Entry 6WN4 (X-ray diffraction, 2.80 A resolution); this record covers chains A and B of the 3 polymer chains in the assembly.

# Chain A
Molecule: 5D2 fab heavy chain
Source organism: Mus musculus
Notes: antibody fragment or engineered binder
Chain sequence (222 residues; each row starts with the number of its first residue):
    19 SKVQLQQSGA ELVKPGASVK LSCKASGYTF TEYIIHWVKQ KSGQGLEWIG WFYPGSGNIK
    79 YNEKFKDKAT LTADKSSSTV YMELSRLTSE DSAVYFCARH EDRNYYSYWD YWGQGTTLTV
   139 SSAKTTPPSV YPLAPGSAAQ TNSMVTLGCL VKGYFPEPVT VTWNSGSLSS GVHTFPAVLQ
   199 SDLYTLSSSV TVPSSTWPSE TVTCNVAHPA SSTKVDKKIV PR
Disordered / not traced: 19, 154-159, 240
Disulfide bonds: Cys41-Cys115, Cys167-Cys222

# Chain B
Molecule: 5D2 fab light chain
Source organism: Mus musculus
Notes: antibody fragment or engineered binder
Chain sequence (214 residues; each row starts with the number of its first residue):
    22 GQIVLTQSPA LMSASPGEKV TMTCSASSSV SNMYWYQQKP RSSPKPWIYL TSNLASGVPA
    82 RFSGSGSGTS YSLTISSMEA EDAATYYCQQ WSSNPLTFGA GTKLELKRAD AAPTVSIFPP
   142 SSEQLTSGGA SVVCFLNNFY PKDINVKWKI DGSERQNGVL NSWTDQDSKD STYSMSSTLT
   202 LTKDEYERHN SYTCEATHKT STSPIVKSFN RNEC
Disordered / not traced: 22, 220-221, 233-235
Disulfide bonds: Cys45-Cys109, Cys155-Cys215

# Interface between chain A and chain B
Pairs across the interface (75):
  Gln58(A) with Gln59(B), hydrogen bond; Tyr108(B)
  Gln62(A) with Tyr108(B), hydrogen bond (backbone-side chain)
  Gly63(A) with Tyr108(B)
  Leu64(A) with Pro65(B), hydrophobic; Tyr108(B), hydrophobic; Phe119(B)
  Glu65(A) with Phe119(B)
  Trp66(A) with Asn115(B); Pro116(B), hydrophobic; Leu117(B); Phe119(B)
  Lys78(A) with Asn115(B)
  Asn80(A) with Pro116(B)
  Glu81(A) with Pro116(B)
  Phe114(A) with Gln59(B); Ser64(B)
  His118(A) with Trp112(B)
  Tyr123(A) with Asn53(B); Leu71(B)
  Tyr124(A) with Tyr70(B); Leu71(B), hydrophobic
  Ser125(A) with Trp112(B)
  Tyr126(A) with Pro67(B), hydrophobic; Tyr70(B), hydrophobic; Ala76(B), hydrophobic; Ser77(B), hydrogen bond (side chain-backbone)
  Trp127(A) with Tyr57(B); Pro67(B); Gln110(B); Trp112(B)
  Asp128(A) with Pro67(B)
  Trp130(A) with Tyr57(B), hydrophobic; Pro65(B)
  Gly131(A) with Ser64(B), hydrogen bond (backbone-side chain)
  Gln132(A) with Ser64(B)
  Tyr149(A) with Ser142(B); Glu144(B); Gln145(B); Ser148(B)
  Pro150(A) with Ser142(B); Glu144(B)
  Leu151(A) with Phe139(B); Val154(B), hydrophobic
  Ala152(A) with Phe139(B)
  Pro153(A) with Phe139(B)
  Thr164(A) with Ser137(B); Phe139(B)
  Leu168(A) with Ser152(B); Val154(B), hydrophobic
  Lys170(A) with Gln145(B); Ser152(B), hydrogen bond; Thr201(B)
  His191(A) with Asn158(B); Asn159(B), hydrogen bond; Ser195(B), hydrogen bond
  Phe193(A) with Phe156(B), hydrophobic; Asn158(B); Ser183(B); Ser195(B); Met196(B); Ser197(B)
  Pro194(A) with Ser183(B), hydrogen bond (backbone-side chain); Trp184(B)
  Val196(A) with Leu181(B), hydrophobic; Asn182(B)
  Gln198(A) with Leu181(B); Thr201(B), hydrogen bond
  Ser205(A) with Val154(B); Phe156(B); Ser197(B)
  Ser206(A) with Phe156(B)
  Ser207(A) with Phe156(B); Asn158(B), hydrogen bond
  Lys235(A) with Glu144(B), salt bridge
Interface residues without a listed pair, chain A (43 interface residues in all): His54, Val56, Gly61, Leu165, Gly166, Thr192
Interface residues without a listed pair, chain B (42 interface residues in all): Tyr55, Ala121, Pro140, Thr185, Asp188, Thr199

# Summary
43 residues of chain A face 42 of chain B across their interface; the contacts include 10 hydrogen bonds and 1
salt bridge. Polar pairs include Lys235(A)-Glu144(B), Gln58(A)-Gln59(B) and Gln62(A)-Tyr108(B).
Chain A is 5D2 fab heavy chain and chain B is 5D2 fab light chain, both from Mus musculus; the structure,
Structural basis for the binding of monoclonal antibody 5D2 to the tryptophan-rich lipid-binding loop in
lipoprotein ..., was determined by X-ray diffraction together with 6WT3 from the same study.
